PDB entry 4O5N | X-ray diffraction, 1.75 A resolution | chains A and B

Chain A:
Protein: Hemagglutinin HA1 chain
Source organism: Influenza A virus
Reference sequence: R9U684 (R9U684_9INFA); residues 11-329 here correspond to UniProt positions 27-345 (UniProt number = residue number + 16)
Amino-acid sequence (323 residues; numbered 7 to 329; the number before each row is that of its first residue):
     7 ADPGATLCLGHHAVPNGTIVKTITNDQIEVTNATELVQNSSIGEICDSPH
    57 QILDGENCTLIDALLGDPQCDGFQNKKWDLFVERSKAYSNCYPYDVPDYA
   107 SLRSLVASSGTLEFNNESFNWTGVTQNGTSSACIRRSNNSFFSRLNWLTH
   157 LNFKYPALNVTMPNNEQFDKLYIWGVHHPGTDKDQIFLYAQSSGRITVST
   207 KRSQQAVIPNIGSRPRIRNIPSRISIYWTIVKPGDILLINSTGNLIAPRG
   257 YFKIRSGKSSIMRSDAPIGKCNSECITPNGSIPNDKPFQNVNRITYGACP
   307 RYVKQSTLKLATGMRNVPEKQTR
Not modelled in the structure: 7-8, 326-329
Differences from the reference sequence: expression tag (7-10)
Cystine bridges: Cys52-Cys277, Cys64-Cys76, Cys97-Cys139, Cys281-Cys305
Glycans and other covalent adducts: N-acetylglucosamine (NAG) linked to Asn22, Asn38, Asn63, Asn133, Asn285; glycan linked to Asn165
What the authors report for this chain:
  - post-translational modification sites: Asn22, Asn38, Asn165, Asn285 (by similarity / conservation)
  - post-translational modification sites: Asn133

Chain B:
Protein: Hemagglutinin HA2 chain
Source organism: Influenza A virus
Reference sequence: R9U684 (R9U684_9INFA); residues 1-176 here correspond to UniProt positions 346-521 (UniProt number = residue number + 345)
Amino-acid sequence (176 residues; each row starts with the number of its first residue):
     1 GIFGAIAGFIENGWEGMVDGWYGFRHQNSEGRGQAADLKSTQAAIDQING
    51 KLNRLIGKTNEKFHQIEKEFSEVEGRIQDLEKYVEDTKIDLWSYNAELLV
   101 ALENQHTIDLTDSEMNKLFEKTKKQLRENAEDMGNGCFKIYHKCDNACIG
   151 SIRNGTYDHDVYRDEALNNRFQIKGV
Not modelled in the structure: 174-176
Cystine bridges: Cys144-Cys148
What the authors report for this chain:
  - post-translational modification sites: Asn154 (by similarity / conservation)

How chain A and chain B interact:
Residue-residue contacts (142; chain A residue first):
  Gly10(A) - Ile140(B)
  Gly10(A) - His142(B)
  Ala11(A) - Gln27(B)
  Ala11(A) - Asn28(B)
  Ala11(A) - Phe138(B)
  Ala11(A) - Lys139(B)
  Ala11(A) - Ile140(B)  hydrogen bond (backbone-backbone)
  Ala11(A) - His142(B)
  Ala11(A) - Cys144(B)  hydrophobic
  Thr12(A) - His26(B)
  Thr12(A) - Gln27(B)  hydrogen bond (backbone-backbone)
  Thr12(A) - Phe138(B)
  Leu13(A) - Phe24(B)  hydrophobic
  Leu13(A) - Arg25(B)
  Leu13(A) - His26(B)
  Leu13(A) - Thr122(B)
  Leu13(A) - Gly136(B)
  Leu13(A) - Cys137(B)
  Leu13(A) - Phe138(B)  hydrogen bond (backbone-backbone)
  Leu13(A) - Ile140(B)  hydrophobic
  Leu13(A) - Ile152(B)  hydrophobic
  Cys14(A) - Trp14(B)
  Cys14(A) - Gly23(B)
  Cys14(A) - Phe24(B)
  Cys14(A) - Arg25(B)  hydrogen bond (backbone-backbone)
  Cys14(A) - Gly136(B)
  Cys14(A) - Cys137(B)  disulfide
  Leu15(A) - Ile10(B)
  Leu15(A) - Trp14(B)
  Leu15(A) - Gly23(B)
  Leu15(A) - Phe24(B)  hydrophobic
  Leu15(A) - Leu118(B)  hydrophobic
  Leu15(A) - Thr122(B)
  Leu15(A) - Gly136(B)  hydrogen bond (backbone-backbone)
  Leu15(A) - Phe138(B)  hydrophobic
  Gly16(A) - Trp14(B)
  Gly16(A) - Tyr22(B)
  Gly16(A) - Gly23(B)  hydrogen bond (backbone-backbone)
  Gly16(A) - Met115(B)
  His17(A) - Ile6(B)
  His17(A) - Ile10(B)
  His17(A) - Asn12(B)
  His17(A) - Gly13(B)
  His17(A) - Trp14(B)  hydrogen bond (backbone-backbone)
  His17(A) - Met17(B)
  His17(A) - Trp21(B)
  His17(A) - Tyr22(B)
  His17(A) - Met115(B)
  His18(A) - Gly13(B)
  His18(A) - Trp14(B)
  His18(A) - Met17(B)
  His18(A) - Gly20(B)
  His18(A) - Trp21(B)  hydrogen bond (backbone-backbone)
  Ala19(A) - Gly13(B)
  Ala19(A) - Trp14(B)  hydrogen bond (backbone-backbone)
  Ala19(A) - Glu15(B)
  Pro21(A) - Glu15(B)
  Val26(A) - Asn104(B)
  Lys27(A) - Glu97(B)
  Lys27(A) - Val100(B)
  Lys27(A) - Ala101(B)
  Lys27(A) - Asn104(B)  hydrogen bond (backbone-side chain)
  Thr28(A) - Ala101(B)
  Thr28(A) - Asn104(B)
  Thr28(A) - Gln105(B)  hydrogen bond
  Thr28(A) - Ile108(B)
  Ile29(A) - Ala101(B)  hydrogen bond (backbone-backbone)
  Ile29(A) - Leu102(B)  hydrophobic
  Ile29(A) - Gln105(B)  hydrogen bond (backbone-side chain)
  Thr30(A) - Gln105(B)  hydrogen bond
  Ile34(A) - Ile108(B)  hydrophobic
  Thr40(A) - Leu52(B)
  Leu42(A) - Val100(B)  hydrophobic
  Arg109(A) - Glu67(B)  salt bridge
  Ser110(A) - His64(B)  hydrogen bond
  Ser114(A) - His64(B)
  Lys264(A) - Phe63(B)
  Ser265(A) - His64(B)
  Ser266(A) - His64(B)  hydrogen bond
  Arg269(A) - Glu67(B)  salt bridge
  Asn290(A) - Thr59(B)
  Asp291(A) - Ile56(B)
  Asp291(A) - Gly57(B)  hydrogen bond (backbone-backbone)
  Lys292(A) - Thr59(B)
  Pro293(A) - Leu55(B)
  Phe294(A) - Ala96(B)  hydrophobic
  Arg299(A) - Lys68(B)  hydrogen bond (backbone-side chain)
  Arg299(A) - Glu85(B)
  Arg299(A) - Ile89(B)
  Ile300(A) - Lys68(B)
  Thr301(A) - Gln65(B)  hydrogen bond (backbone-side chain)
  Tyr302(A) - Lys62(B)
  Tyr302(A) - Phe63(B)
  Gly303(A) - Asn60(B)
  Gly303(A) - Glu61(B)
  Gly303(A) - Lys62(B)  hydrogen bond (backbone-backbone)
  Ala304(A) - Thr59(B)  hydrogen bond (backbone-side chain)
  Ala304(A) - Asn60(B)
  Ala304(A) - Glu61(B)
  Cys305(A) - Thr59(B)
  Cys305(A) - Asn60(B)  hydrogen bond (backbone-backbone)
  Pro306(A) - Thr59(B)
  Arg307(A) - Asn60(B)
  Arg307(A) - Trp92(B)
  Tyr308(A) - Ile89(B)  hydrophobic
  Val309(A) - Trp92(B)
  Val309(A) - Ser93(B)
  Lys310(A) - Ile89(B)
  Lys310(A) - Asp90(B)  salt bridge
  Lys310(A) - Ser93(B)  hydrogen bond (backbone-side chain)
  Gln311(A) - Ser93(B)  hydrogen bond (side chain-backbone)
  Gln311(A) - Glu97(B)  hydrogen bond
  Leu314(A) - Ala96(B)  hydrophobic
  Leu314(A) - Glu97(B)
  Leu314(A) - Val100(B)  hydrophobic
  Lys315(A) - Val100(B)
  Lys315(A) - Asn104(B)  hydrogen bond (backbone-side chain)
  Leu316(A) - Leu52(B)  hydrophobic
  Leu316(A) - Leu55(B)  hydrophobic
  Leu316(A) - Val100(B)  hydrophobic
  Leu316(A) - Glu103(B)
  Leu316(A) - Asn104(B)
  Ala317(A) - Asn104(B)  hydrogen bond (backbone-side chain)
  Thr318(A) - Trp21(B)
  Thr318(A) - Ile48(B)
  Gly319(A) - Trp21(B)
  Gly319(A) - Thr107(B)
  Met320(A) - Ile6(B)  hydrophobic
  Met320(A) - Trp21(B)
  Met320(A) - Tyr22(B)  hydrophobic
  Met320(A) - Thr111(B)
  Arg321(A) - Ala7(B)
  Val323(A) - Ala7(B)  hydrophobic
  Val323(A) - Glu11(B)
  Val323(A) - Asn12(B)
  Val323(A) - Gly13(B)  hydrogen bond (backbone-backbone)
  Pro324(A) - Asn12(B)
  Pro324(A) - Glu15(B)
  Glu325(A) - Asn12(B)
  Glu325(A) - Gly13(B)
  Glu325(A) - Trp14(B)
  Glu325(A) - Glu15(B)  hydrogen bond (side chain-backbone)
Also at the interface, not in a pair above, chain A (59 interface residues in all): Val20, Val36, Ala113, Ile267
Also at the interface, not in a pair above, chain B (67 interface residues in all): Glu69, Lys88, Leu98, Leu99, Phe119, Met133, Lys143, Ile149
Inter-chain disulfides: Cys14(A)-Cys137(B)

Summary:
Chain A and chain B form an interface of 59 and 67 residues respectively; the contacts include 1 disulfide
bond, 29 hydrogen bonds and 3 salt bridges. Polar contacts include Arg109(A)-Glu67(B), Arg269(A)-Glu67(B) and
Lys310(A)-Asp90(B). Covalently linked N-acetylglucosamine: at Asn22(A), Asn38(A), Asn63(A), Asn133(A),
Asn165(A) and Asn285(A). From the paper: modification sites Asn22(A), Asn38(A) and Asn154(B) among others.
Chain A is Hemagglutinin HA1 chain and chain B is Hemagglutinin HA2 chain, both from Influenza A virus; the
structure, Crystal structure of A/Victoria/361/2011 (H3N2) influenza virus hemagglutinin, was determined by
X-ray diffraction together with 4O5I and 4O5L from the same study.
